6O60 - chains A and C of the 4 polymer chains in the assembly; structure by X-ray diffraction, 2.50 A resolution.

[Chain A]
Name: Protein prenyltransferase alpha subunit repeat-containing protein 1
Source organism: Homo sapiens
UniProtKB: Q7Z6K3 (PTAR1_HUMAN); numbering as in UniProt (aligned over 1-402)
Sequence (407 residues; numbered -4 to 402; the number before each row is that of its first residue; numbers below 1 keep their minus sign (Ser-4 is residue -4)):
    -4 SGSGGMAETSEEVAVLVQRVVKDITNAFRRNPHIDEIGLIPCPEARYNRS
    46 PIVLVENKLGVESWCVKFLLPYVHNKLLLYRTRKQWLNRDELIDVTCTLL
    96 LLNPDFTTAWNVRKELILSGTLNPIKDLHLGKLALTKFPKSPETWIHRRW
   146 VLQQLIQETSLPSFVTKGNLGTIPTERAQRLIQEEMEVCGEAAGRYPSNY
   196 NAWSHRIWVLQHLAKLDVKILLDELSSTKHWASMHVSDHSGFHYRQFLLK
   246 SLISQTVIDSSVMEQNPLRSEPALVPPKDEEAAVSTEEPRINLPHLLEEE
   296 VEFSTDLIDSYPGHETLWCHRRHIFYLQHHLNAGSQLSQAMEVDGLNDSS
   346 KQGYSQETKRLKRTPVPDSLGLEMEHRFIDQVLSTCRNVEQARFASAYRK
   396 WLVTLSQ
Disordered / not traced: -4 to 4, 153-170, 251-288, 326-365, 401-402
Construct notes: expression tag (-4 to 0)
Curated features (UniProtKB/Swiss-Prot):
  - modified residue: Ala2 (N-acetylalanine)

[Chain C]
Name: F-box/LRR-repeat protein 2
Source organism: Homo sapiens
UniProtKB: Q9UKC9 (FBXL2_HUMAN); residue numbers follow UniProt; this construct covers 1-423
Sequence (424 residues; row label = number of the first residue in the row; numbering starts at 0):
     0 SMVFSNNDEGLINKKLPKELLLRIFSFLDIVTLCRCAQISKAWNILALDG
    50 SNWQRIDLFNFQTDVEGRVVENISKRCGGFLRKLSLRGCIGVGDSSLKTF
   100 AQNCRNIEHLNLNGCTKITDSTCYSLSRFCSKLKHLDLTSCVSITNSSLK
   150 GISEGCRNLEYLNLSWCDQITKDGIEALVRGCRGLKALLLRGCTQLEDEA
   200 LKHIQNYCHELVSLNLQSCSRITDEGVVQICRGCHRLQALCLSGCSNLTD
   250 ASLTALGLNCPRLQILEAARCSHLTDAGFTLLARNCHELEKMDLEECILI
   300 TDSTLIQLSIHCPKLQALSLSHCELITDDGILHLSNSTCGHERLRVLELD
   350 NCLLITDVALEHLENCRGLERLELYDCQQVTRAGIKRMRAQLPHVKVHAY
   400 FAPVTPPTAVAGSGQRLCRCCVIL
Disordered / not traced: 0-8, 63-65, 401-423
Construct notes: expression tag (0)
Curated features (UniProtKB/Swiss-Prot):
  - region: Leu80 to Gly90 (Interaction with Calmodulin)
  - motif: Cys420 to Leu423 (CAAX motif)
  - modified residue: Thr404 (Phosphothreonine)
  - lipidation: Cys420 (S-geranylgeranyl cysteine)
  - cross-link: Lys201 (Glycyl lysine isopeptide (Lys-Gly) (interchain with G-Cter in ubiquitin))
  - natural variant: Val226 (V226M: In a colorectal cancer sample)
  - mutagenesis: Cys420 (C420S: Loss of geranylgeranylation and association to membranes. Loss of interaction with NS5A, PIK3R1 and PIK3R2. No effect on interaction with PTPN13)
From the paper describing this entry:
  - post-translational modification sites: Cys420
  - mutagenesis - C420S: abolished localization

[How chain A and chain C interact]
Residue-residue contacts - 51 pairs, chain A then chain C:
  Glu6(A) with Lys395(C)
  Glu7(A) with Arg388(C), salt bridge; Lys395(C); Val396(C); His397(C), salt bridge
  Val10(A) with Glu372(C); Tyr374(C); His397(C)
  Leu11(A) with Tyr374(C), hydrogen bond (backbone-side chain); Ala398(C)
  Arg14(A) with Asp349(C), salt bridge; Asn350(C), hydrogen bond; Tyr374(C); Tyr399(C), hydrogen bond
  Lys17(A) with Glu294(C), salt bridge
  Asp18(A) with Tyr399(C), hydrogen bond
  Arg24(A) with Arg269(C); Glu295(C), salt bridge
  Ala40(A) with Arg381(C), hydrogen bond (backbone-side chain); Tyr399(C)
  Arg41(A) with Arg381(C), hydrogen bond (backbone-side chain); Phe400(C)
  Tyr42(A) with Phe400(C), hydrophobic
  Asn43(A) with Leu373(C), hydrogen bond (side chain-backbone); Tyr374(C); Asp375(C), hydrogen bond (backbone-backbone); Cys376(C), hydrogen bond (side chain-backbone); Gln377(C); Ala398(C); Tyr399(C), hydrogen bond (side chain-backbone); Phe400(C)
  Arg44(A) with Asp375(C); Gln377(C), hydrogen bond; Tyr399(C)
  Ser45(A) with Asp375(C), hydrogen bond (backbone-side chain); Tyr399(C)
  Pro46(A) with Tyr399(C)
  Trp59(A) with Tyr399(C)
  Arg78(A) with Leu57(C); Phe58(C); Asn59(C), hydrogen bond (side chain-backbone); Gly87(C); Cys88(C), hydrogen bond
  Trp81(A) with Arg86(C); Gly87(C); Asn112(C)
  Asn83(A) with Trp165(C)
  Arg84(A) with Trp165(C)
  Asp85(A) with Trp165(C); Arg190(C), salt bridge
  Ser114(A) with Val141(C)
Other interface residues (no listed pair), chain A (25 interface residues in all): Val15, Asn21, Thr116
Other interface residues (no listed pair), chain C (35 interface residues in all): Gly113, Thr115, Ser139, Gln216, His321, Val379
Interface features reported in the paper:
  - pairs named by the authors: Trp81(A)-Arg86(C), Arg84(A)-Trp165(C), Asp85(A)-Arg190(C) (salt bridge), Phe400(C)-Asn43(A)
  - interface residues, chain A: Asn43(A)
  - interface residues, chain C: Ala398(C), Tyr399(C)

[Overview]
Chain A and chain C form an interface of 25 and 35 residues respectively; the contacts include 14 hydrogen
bonds and 6 salt bridges. Polar contacts include Glu7(A)-Arg388(C), Glu7(A)-His397(C) and Arg14(A)-Asp349(C).
The paper describes contacts between Trp81(A) and Arg86(C), Arg84(A) and Trp165(C) and Phe400(C) and Asn43(A);
a salt bridge between Asp85(A) and Arg190(C). From the paper: C420S of chain C abolishes localization;
interface residues Asn43(A) and Ala398(C) among others.
Chain A is Protein prenyltransferase alpha subunit repeat-containing protein 1 and chain C is F-box/LRR-repeat
protein 2, both from Homo sapiens; the structure, Crystal structure of GGTase3-FBXL2-SKP1 complex, was
determined by X-ray diffraction.
